Entry 2GLL (X-ray diffraction, 2.20 A resolution); this record covers chains E and F of the 6 polymer chains in the assembly.

[Chain E (and F)]
Molecule: (3R)-hydroxymyristoyl-acyl carrier protein dehydratase
Organism: Helicobacter pylori
Notes: EC 4.2.1.-; chain F of this document is another copy of the same molecule, construct and numbering; everything in this record applies to it too
UniProtKB: Q5G940 (Q5G940_HELPY); residues 1-159 here = UniProt positions 1-159
Sequence (171 residues; numbered -11 to 159; the number before each row is that of its first residue; numbers below 1 keep their minus sign (Met-11 is residue -11)):
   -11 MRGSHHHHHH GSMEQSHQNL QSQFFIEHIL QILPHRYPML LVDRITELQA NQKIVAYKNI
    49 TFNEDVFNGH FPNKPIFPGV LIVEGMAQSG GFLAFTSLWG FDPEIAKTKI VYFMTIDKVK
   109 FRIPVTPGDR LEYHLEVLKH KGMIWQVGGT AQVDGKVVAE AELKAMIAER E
Disordered / not traced: -11 to 8 (chain F: -11 to 10, 158-159)
Differences from the reference sequence: expression tag (-11 to 0)
Ligand contacts:
  - benzamidine (BEN), molecule 1: Lys106, Leu126, Gly136, Gly137, Glu148, Ala149, Glu150
  - benzamidine (BEN), molecule 2: Arg110, Thr138, Val145, Glu148

[Chain E / chain F interface]
Contacting residue pairs - 55 pairs, chain E then chain F:
  Pro22(E) with Phe59(F), hydrophobic
  His23(E) with Gly57(F); Phe59(F)
  Arg24(E) with Gly57(F), hydrogen bond (backbone-backbone)
  Tyr25(E) with Asn56(F); Gly57(F), hydrogen bond (backbone-backbone)
  Pro26(E) with Asp53(F)
  Met27(E) with Gly57(F); His58(F)
  Asp53(E) with Pro26(F)
  Asn56(E) with Tyr25(F)
  Gly57(E) with His23(F); Arg24(F), hydrogen bond (backbone-backbone); Tyr25(F), hydrogen bond (backbone-backbone); Met27(F)
  His58(E) with Met27(F)
  Phe59(E) with Pro22(F), hydrophobic; His23(F); Val99(F)
  Pro60(E) with Pro22(F)
  Lys62(E) with Ile98(F); Tyr100(F)
  Ile64(E) with Ile98(F), hydrophobic; Tyr100(F), hydrophobic
  Pro66(E) with Met27(F), hydrophobic
  Val68(E) with Val68(F); Glu72(F); Phe101(F), hydrophobic
  Glu72(E) with Val68(F)
  Ile98(E) with Phe59(F), hydrophobic; Lys62(F)
  Val99(E) with Phe59(F)
  Tyr100(E) with Lys62(F), hydrogen bond; Ile64(F), hydrophobic
  Phe101(E) with Val68(F), hydrophobic; Phe109(F), hydrophobic
  Met102(E) with Lys108(F); Phe109(F), hydrogen bond (backbone-backbone)
  Thr103(E) with Val107(F)
  Ile104(E) with Asp105(F); Lys106(F); Val107(F), hydrogen bond (backbone-backbone); Phe109(F), hydrophobic
  Asp105(E) with Asp105(F); Lys106(F), hydrogen bond (side chain-backbone)
  Lys106(E) with Ile104(F); Asp105(F), hydrogen bond (backbone-side chain)
  Val107(E) with Thr103(F); Ile104(F), hydrogen bond (backbone-backbone)
  Lys108(E) with Met102(F)
  Phe109(E) with Phe101(F); Met102(F), hydrogen bond (backbone-backbone); Ile104(F), hydrophobic
  Pro112(E) with Tyr100(F), hydrophobic
  Glu159(E) with Lys62(F)
Other interface residues (no listed pair), chain E (34 interface residues in all): Val54, Leu69, Arg158
Other interface residues (no listed pair), chain F (32 interface residues in all): Val54, Pro60, Pro66, Leu69, Pro112

[In short]
Chain E and chain F form an interface of 34 and 32 residues respectively; the contacts include 11 hydrogen
bonds. Polar pairs include Tyr100(E)-Lys62(F), Asp105(E)-Lys106(F) and Arg24(E)-Gly57(F). Ligands of chain E:
benzamidine.
Chain E and chain F are both (3R)-hydroxymyristoyl-acyl carrier protein dehydratase (Helicobacter pylori); the
structure, Crystal structure of (3R)-Hydroxyacyl-Acyl Carrier Protein Dehydratase(FabZ) from Helicobacter
pylori, was determined by X-ray diffraction together with 2GLM, 2GLP and 2GLV from the same study.
